PDB entry 9IV6 | electron microscopy, 2.71 A resolution | chains A and B of the 5 polymer chains in the assembly

[Chain A]
Protein: Guanine nucleotide-binding protein G(s) subunit alpha isoforms short
Organism: Homo sapiens
Amino-acid sequence (361 residues; row label = number of the first residue in the row; note: 33 numbers in that range are skipped by the numbering (no residue carries them; nothing is unmodelled there)):
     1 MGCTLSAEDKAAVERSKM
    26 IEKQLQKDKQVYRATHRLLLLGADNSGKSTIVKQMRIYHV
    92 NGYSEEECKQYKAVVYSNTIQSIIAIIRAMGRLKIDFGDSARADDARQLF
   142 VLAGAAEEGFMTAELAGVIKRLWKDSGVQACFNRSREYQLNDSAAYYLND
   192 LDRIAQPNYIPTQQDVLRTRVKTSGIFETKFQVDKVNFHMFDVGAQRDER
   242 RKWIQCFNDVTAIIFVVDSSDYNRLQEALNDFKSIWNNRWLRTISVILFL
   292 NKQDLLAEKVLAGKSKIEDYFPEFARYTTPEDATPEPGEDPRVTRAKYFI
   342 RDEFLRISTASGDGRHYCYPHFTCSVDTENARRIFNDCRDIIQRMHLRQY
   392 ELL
Unresolved in the structure: 1-3, 92-211

[Chain B]
Protein: Guanine nucleotide-binding protein G(I)/G(S)/G(T) subunit beta-1
Organism: Homo sapiens
UniProt: P62873 (GBB1_HUMAN); residue numbers follow UniProt; this construct covers 2-340
Amino-acid sequence (377 residues; each row starts with the number of its first residue; numbers below 1 keep their minus sign (Met-10 is residue -10)):
   -10 MHHHHHHGSLLQSELDQLRQEAEQLKNQIRDARKACADATLSQITNNIDP
    40 VGRIQMRTRRTLRGHLAKIYAMHWGTDSRLLVSASQDGKLIIWDSYTTNK
    90 VHAIPLRSSWVMTCAYAPSGNYVACGGLDNICSIYNLKTREGNVRVSREL
   140 AGHTGYLSCCRFLDDNQIVTSSGDTTCALWDIETGQQTTTFTGHTGDVMS
   190 LSLAPDTRLFVSGACDASAKLWDVREGMCRQTFTGHESDINAICFFPNGN
   240 AFATGSDDATCRLFDLRADQELMTYSHDNIICGITSVSFSKSGRLLLAGY
   290 DDFNCNVWDALKADRAGVLAGHDNRVSCLGVTDDGMAVATGSWDSFLKIW
   340 NGSSGGGGSGGGGSSGVSGWRLFKKIS
Unresolved in the structure: -10 to 6, 341-366
Differences from the reference sequence: initiating methionine (-10); expression tag (-9 to 1, 341-366)
UniProt features mapped onto this chain:
  - modified residue: Ser2 (N-acetylserine), His266 (Phosphohistidine)
  - natural variant: Leu30 (L30F: In MRD42; uncertain significance), Arg52 (R52G: In MRD42), Gly64 (G64V: In MRD42), Asp76 (D76E: In MRD42; D76G: In MRD42), Gly77 (G77S: In MRD42), Lys78 (K78R: In MRD42), Ile80 (I80N: In MRD42; I80T: In MRD42), His91 (H91R: In MRD42; uncertain significance), Ala92 (A92T: In MRD42), Pro94 (P94S: In MRD42), Leu95 (L95P: In MRD42), Arg96 (R96L: In MRD42), 5 further natural variant entries in UniProt

[Interface between chain A and chain B]
Contacting residue pairs (41; chain A residue first):
  Val13(A) - Asn88(B)
  Arg15(A) - Val90(B)  hydrogen bond (side chain-backbone)
  Arg15(A) - His91(B)
  Ser16(A) - Lys89(B)
  Ile26(A) - Lys89(B)
  Glu27(A) - Lys89(B)  salt bridge
  Leu30(A) - Gly53(B)
  Leu30(A) - Lys78(B)
  Asp33(A) - Lys78(B)  salt bridge
  Lys34(A) - Leu55(B)
  Tyr37(A) - Ala56(B)
  Thr214(A) - Asn119(B)  hydrogen bond (backbone-side chain)
  Thr214(A) - His142(B)  hydrogen bond (side chain-backbone)
  Gly216(A) - Leu117(B)
  Gly216(A) - Asp118(B)
  Gly216(A) - Asn119(B)
  Ile217(A) - Trp99(B)
  Phe232(A) - Trp99(B)
  Ala236(A) - Thr143(B)
  Gln237(A) - Asn119(B)
  Gln237(A) - Gly144(B)
  Gln237(A) - Tyr145(B)
  Arg238(A) - Gly162(B)
  Arg238(A) - Asp163(B)
  Arg238(A) - Asp186(B)  salt bridge
  Arg242(A) - Cys204(B)
  Arg242(A) - Asp228(B)  salt bridge
  Lys243(A) - Tyr145(B)
  Lys243(A) - Cys204(B)
  Lys243(A) - Asp228(B)  salt bridge
  Lys243(A) - Asn230(B)  hydrogen bond
  Trp244(A) - Leu117(B)  hydrophobic
  Gln246(A) - Lys57(B)
  Gln246(A) - Tyr59(B)
  Cys247(A) - Lys57(B)
  Cys247(A) - Tyr59(B)
  Cys247(A) - Trp99(B)
  Phe248(A) - Trp99(B)  hydrophobic
  Asn249(A) - Lys57(B)  hydrogen bond
  Asn249(A) - Trp332(B)
  Trp281(A) - Arg314(B)
Interface residues without a listed pair, chain A (26 interface residues in all): Ser215, Asp250
Interface residues without a listed pair, chain B (35 interface residues in all): Asp76, Ile80, Ala92, Ser97, Met101, Thr184, Met188, Asp246, Asp290

[Overview]
26 residues of chain A and 35 residues of chain B are in contact, with 5 hydrogen bonds and 5 salt bridges.
Polar pairs include Glu27(A)-Lys89(B), Asp33(A)-Lys78(B) and Arg238(A)-Asp186(B).
Chain A is Guanine nucleotide-binding protein G(s) subunit alpha isoforms short and chain B is Guanine
nucleotide-binding protein G(I)/G(S)/G(T) subunit beta-1, both from Homo sapiens; the structure, Cryo-EM
structure of hGPR4-Gs complex in pH7.0, was determined by electron microscopy.
